PDB entry 4TK4 | X-ray diffraction, 3.60 A resolution | chains A and B of the 4 polymer chains in the assembly

Chain A (and B):
Protein: Gephyrin
Organism: Rattus norvegicus
Notes: EC 2.7.7.75, 2.10.1.1; fragment: domain E; chain B of this document is another copy of the same molecule, construct and numbering; everything in this record applies to it too
UniProt: Q03555 (GEPH_RAT); residues 318-736 here correspond to UniProt positions 344-762 (UniProt number = residue number + 26)
Chain sequence (419 residues; row label = number of the first residue in the row):
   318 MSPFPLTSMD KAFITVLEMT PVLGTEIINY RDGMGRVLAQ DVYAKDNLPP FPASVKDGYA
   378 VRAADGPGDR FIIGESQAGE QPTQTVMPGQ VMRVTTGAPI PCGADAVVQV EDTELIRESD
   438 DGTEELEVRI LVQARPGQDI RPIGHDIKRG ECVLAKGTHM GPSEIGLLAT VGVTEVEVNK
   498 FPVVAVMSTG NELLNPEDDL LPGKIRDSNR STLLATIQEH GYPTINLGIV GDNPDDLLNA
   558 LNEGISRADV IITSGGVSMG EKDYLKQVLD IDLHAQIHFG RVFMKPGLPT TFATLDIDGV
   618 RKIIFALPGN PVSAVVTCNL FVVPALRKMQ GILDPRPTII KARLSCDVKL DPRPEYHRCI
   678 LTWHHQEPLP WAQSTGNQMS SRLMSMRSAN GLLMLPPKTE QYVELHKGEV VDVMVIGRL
Not modelled in the structure: 318-319, 575-578 (chain B: 318-319, 438-441, 573-579)

Chain A / chain B interface:
Disulfides between the chains: Cys419(A)-Cys419(B)
Pairs across the interface - 125 pairs, chain A then chain B:
  Tyr347(A) - Pro513(B)
  Tyr347(A) - Glu514(B)  hydrogen bond
  Tyr347(A) - Ser528(B)
  Met351(A) - Ala532(B)
  Met351(A) - Glu536(B)
  Asp363(A) - Leu517(B)
  Asp363(A) - Arg523(B)  salt bridge
  Pro367(A) - Lys521(B)
  Pro367(A) - Ile522(B)
  Phe368(A) - Gly520(B)
  Ala395(A) - Asn508(B)
  Ala395(A) - Glu509(B)
  Gly396(A) - Asn508(B)
  Gly396(A) - Glu509(B)
  Gly396(A) - Gly520(B)
  Gly396(A) - Lys521(B)  hydrogen bond (backbone-side chain)
  Gln398(A) - Pro519(B)
  Arg458(A) - Met696(B)
  His462(A) - Met696(B)  hydrogen bond (side chain-backbone)
  Asp463(A) - Met696(B)
  Glu468(A) - Arg699(B)  salt bridge
  Cys469(A) - Met701(B)
  Val470(A) - Arg699(B)
  Val470(A) - Met701(B)
  Ala472(A) - Met701(B)
  Lys473(A) - Met703(B)
  Gly474(A) - Met703(B)
  Thr475(A) - Met703(B)
  His476(A) - Met703(B)  hydrogen bond (backbone-backbone)
  His476(A) - Ser705(B)
  Gly478(A) - Ser705(B)
  Pro479(A) - Thr529(B)
  Pro479(A) - Ala532(B)  hydrophobic
  Pro479(A) - Thr533(B)
  Ser480(A) - Arg675(B)
  Ser480(A) - Ser705(B)
  Glu481(A) - Ser705(B)  hydrogen bond
  Gly483(A) - Ser525(B)
  Gly483(A) - Thr529(B)
  Ala486(A) - Pro513(B)
  Ala486(A) - Arg523(B)
  Ala486(A) - Asp524(B)
  Ala486(A) - Ser528(B)
  Thr487(A) - Arg523(B)
  Thr487(A) - Ser525(B)  hydrogen bond
  Val488(A) - Arg523(B)
  Gly489(A) - Pro513(B)
  Gly489(A) - Arg523(B)
  Thr491(A) - Pro513(B)
  Thr491(A) - Glu514(B)
  Asn508(A) - Ala395(B)
  Asn508(A) - Gly396(B)
  Glu509(A) - Ala395(B)
  Glu509(A) - Gly396(B)
  Pro513(A) - Tyr347(B)
  Pro513(A) - Ala486(B)
  Pro513(A) - Gly489(B)
  Pro513(A) - Thr491(B)
  Glu514(A) - Tyr347(B)  hydrogen bond
  Glu514(A) - Thr491(B)
  Leu517(A) - Asp363(B)
  Pro519(A) - Gln398(B)
  Gly520(A) - Phe368(B)
  Gly520(A) - Gly396(B)
  Gly520(A) - Gln398(B)
  Lys521(A) - Pro367(B)
  Lys521(A) - Phe368(B)
  Lys521(A) - Gly396(B)  hydrogen bond (side chain-backbone)
  Ile522(A) - Pro367(B)
  Arg523(A) - Asp363(B)  salt bridge
  Arg523(A) - Ala486(B)
  Arg523(A) - Thr487(B)  hydrogen bond (side chain-backbone)
  Arg523(A) - Val488(B)  hydrogen bond (side chain-backbone)
  Arg523(A) - Gly489(B)
  Ser525(A) - Gly483(B)
  Ser525(A) - Thr487(B)
  Ser528(A) - Tyr347(B)
  Ser528(A) - Ala486(B)
  Thr529(A) - Pro479(B)
  Thr529(A) - Gly483(B)
  Ala532(A) - Pro479(B)  hydrophobic
  Thr533(A) - Pro479(B)
  Glu536(A) - Pro479(B)
  Glu536(A) - Arg735(B)  salt bridge
  Leu650(A) - Met703(B)  hydrophobic
  Thr655(A) - Trp680(B)
  Thr655(A) - Leu736(B)
  Ile656(A) - Trp680(B)
  Ile657(A) - Trp680(B)
  Lys658(A) - His682(B)
  Lys658(A) - Pro685(B)
  Arg675(A) - Ser480(B)  hydrogen bond
  Trp680(A) - Thr655(B)
  Trp680(A) - Ile656(B)
  Trp680(A) - Ile657(B)
  His682(A) - Lys658(B)
  Pro685(A) - Lys658(B)
  Leu686(A) - Pro685(B)
  Met696(A) - Arg458(B)
  Met696(A) - His462(B)  hydrogen bond (backbone-side chain)
  Met696(A) - Asp463(B)
  Arg699(A) - Glu468(B)  salt bridge
  Arg699(A) - Val470(B)  hydrogen bond (side chain-backbone)
  Arg699(A) - Leu484(B)
  Met701(A) - Cys469(B)
  Ser702(A) - Thr475(B)
  Met703(A) - Ala472(B)  hydrophobic
  Met703(A) - Lys473(B)
  Met703(A) - Gly474(B)
  Met703(A) - Thr475(B)
  Met703(A) - His476(B)  hydrogen bond (backbone-backbone)
  Met703(A) - Leu650(B)  hydrophobic
  Ser705(A) - His476(B)
  Ser705(A) - Gly478(B)
  Ser705(A) - Glu481(B)  hydrogen bond
  Asp729(A) - His682(B)  salt bridge
  Val732(A) - Leu736(B)  hydrophobic
  Gly734(A) - Arg735(B)
  Arg735(A) - Glu536(B)  salt bridge
  Arg735(A) - His537(B)
  Arg735(A) - Gly734(B)
  Arg735(A) - Arg735(B)
  Leu736(A) - Thr655(B)
  Leu736(A) - Val732(B)  hydrophobic
  Leu736(A) - Leu736(B)  hydrophobic
Also at the interface, not in a pair above, chain A (77 interface residues in all): Arg348, Lys362, Leu365, Glu397, Leu471, Ile482, Leu484, Asp524, Gln535, Val632, Glu684
Also at the interface, not in a pair above, chain B (79 interface residues in all): Arg348, Met351, Lys362, Leu365, Glu397, Leu471, Ile482, Asp516, Gln535, Glu684, Leu686, Ser702, Arg704, Asp729

Summary:
The interface between chain A and chain B involves 77 residues on one side and 79 on the other; the contacts
include 1 disulfide bond, 15 hydrogen bonds and 7 salt bridges. Polar contacts include Asp363(A)-Arg523(B),
Glu468(A)-Arg699(B) and Glu536(A)-Arg735(B).
Both chains are Gephyrin (Rattus norvegicus). Entry 4TK4 (GephE in complex with a GABA receptor alpha3 subunit
derived double mutant peptide in space group ...) was determined by X-ray diffraction (same publication as
4TK1, 4TK2 and 4TK3).
